6L8E - chains C and H of the 8 polymer chains in the assembly; structure by X-ray diffraction, 2.35 A resolution.

# Chain C
Name: YefM Antitoxin
From: Staphylococcus aureus subsp. aureus NCTC 8325
UniProt: Q2G285 (Q2G285_STAA8); numbering as in UniProt (aligned over 1-83)
Amino-acid sequence (83 residues; numbered 1 to 83; the number before each row is that of its first residue):
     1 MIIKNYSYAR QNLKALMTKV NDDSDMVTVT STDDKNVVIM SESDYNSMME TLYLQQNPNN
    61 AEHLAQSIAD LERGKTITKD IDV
What the authors report for this chain:
  - binding site for the 26-nt DNA strand: Asn-5, Tyr-6, Ser-7, Arg-10, Gln-11, Lys-14, Thr-32
  - mutagenesis - N5A/K14A/T32A, Y6A, Y6A/S7A, S7A, R10A, R10A/Q11A, Q11A: decreased binding to the 26-nt DNA strand
  - specificity-determining residues: Arg-10, Gln-11
  - mutagenesis - N5A/K14A/T32A, Y6A, Y6A/S7A, S7A, R10A, R10A/Q11A, Q11A: decreased binding to promoter DNA

# Chain H
Molecule: 26-nt DNA strand
Sequence (26 nucleotides; row label = number of the first residue in the row):
     1 CAATTGTACA AATATCTGTA CAATAA
Unresolved in the structure: 1-2, 25-26

# Chain C / chain H interface
Residue-residue contacts - 9 pairs, chain C then chain H:
  Asn-5(C) with DT4(H), phosphate contact
  Tyr-6(C) with DT4(H), hydrogen bond to the phosphate; DT5(H), sugar contact
  Ser-7(C) with DA3(H), sugar contact; DT4(H), hydrogen bond to the phosphate; DT5(H), base contact
  Arg-10(C) with DT5(H), base contact; DG6(H), hydrogen bond to the base; DT7(H), hydrogen bond to the base
Other interface residues (no listed pair), chain C (7 interface residues in all): Thr-30, Ser-31, Thr-32

# In short
7 residues of chain C and 5 residues of chain H are in contact; the contacts include 4 hydrogen bonds. Polar
contacts include Arg-10(C)/DG6(H), Arg-10(C)/DT7(H) and Tyr-6(C)/DT4(H). From the paper: a binding site for
the 26-nt DNA strand at Asn-5(C), Tyr-6(C) and Ser-7(C) among others; N5A/K14A/T32A, Y6A and Y6A/S7A of chain
C, among others, reduce binding to the 26-nt DNA strand; 7 substitutions were tested in all.
Chain C is YefM Antitoxin (Staphylococcus aureus subsp. aureus NCTC 8325) and chain H is a 26-nt DNA strand;
the structure, Crystal structure of heterohexameric YoeB-YefM complex bound to 26bp-DNA, was determined by
X-ray diffraction (same publication as 7CUA and 6L8F).
